PDB entry 6XYX | X-ray diffraction, 1.44 A resolution | chains A and C of the 4 polymer chains in the assembly

[Chain A]
Protein: B-cell lymphoma 6 protein
Source organism: Homo sapiens
UniProt: P41182 (BCL6_HUMAN); residue numbers follow UniProt; this construct covers 6-129
Sequence (126 residues; each row starts with the number of its first residue):
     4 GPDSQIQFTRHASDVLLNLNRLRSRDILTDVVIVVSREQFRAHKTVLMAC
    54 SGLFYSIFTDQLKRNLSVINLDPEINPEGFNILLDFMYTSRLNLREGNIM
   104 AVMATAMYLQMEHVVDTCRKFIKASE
Disordered / not traced: 4-5, 126-129
Construct notes: expression tag (4-5); engineered mutation Gln8 (Cys in P41182), Arg67 (Cys in P41182), Asn84 (Cys in P41182)
Bound ions: Na+ site 1: Thr48 (shared with 1 residue of chain B); Na+ site 2 near Val71 (its only coordinating residue here)
Swiss-Prot annotation at these positions:
  - mutagenesis: Asn21 (N21K: Abolishes interaction with NCOR2 and HDAC2, no effect on interaction with CTBP1 and transcriptional autoinhibition; when associated with A-116 and 376-Q--Q-379), Ser59 (S59A: Abolished ubiquitination by the SCF(FBXL17) complex), His116 (H116A: Abolishes interaction with NCOR2 and HDAC2, no effect on interaction with CTBP1 and transcriptional autoinhibition; when associated with K-21 and 376-Q--Q-379)
Reported in the primary citation:
  - mutagenesis - C8Q/C67R/C84N: increased expression (citing earlier work)

[Chain C]
Protein: Nuclear receptor corepressor 1
Source organism: Homo sapiens
UniProt: O75376 (NCOR1_HUMAN); residues 1340-1356 here = UniProt positions 1340-1356
Sequence (17 residues; each row starts with the number of its first residue):
  1340 GITTIKEMGRSIHEIPR
Disordered / not traced: 1340

[How chain A and chain C interact]
Residue-residue contacts (37; chain A residue first):
  Asp6(A) with Ile1341(C); Thr1342(C), hydrogen bond (backbone-backbone)
  Ser7(A) with Thr1342(C)
  Gln8(A) with Thr1342(C), hydrogen bond (backbone-backbone); Thr1343(C); Ile1344(C), hydrogen bond (backbone-backbone)
  Ile9(A) with Ile1344(C); Glu1346(C)
  Gln10(A) with Ile1344(C), hydrogen bond (backbone-backbone); Lys1345(C); Glu1346(C), hydrogen bond (backbone-backbone)
  Phe11(A) with Glu1346(C); Ser1350(C)
  Thr12(A) with Lys1345(C); Glu1346(C), hydrogen bond (backbone-backbone); Met1347(C), hydrogen bond
  Arg13(A) with Met1347(C); Gly1348(C); Arg1349(C)
  His14(A) with Ser1350(C), hydrogen bond; Ile1351(C)
  Asp17(A) with Arg1349(C), salt bridge; Ser1350(C), hydrogen bond (side chain-backbone); Ile1351(C)
  Val18(A) with Ile1351(C)
  Leu20(A) with Arg1349(C)
  Asn21(A) with Ile1351(C); His1352(C), hydrogen bond (side chain-backbone); Glu1353(C); Ile1354(C), hydrogen bond (side chain-backbone)
  Arg24(A) with Glu1353(C), salt bridge; Ile1354(C), hydrogen bond (side chain-backbone); Arg1356(C)
  Leu25(A) with Ile1354(C), hydrophobic
  Arg28(A) with Ile1354(C); Pro1355(C), hydrogen bond (side chain-backbone); Arg1356(C)

[Overview]
The chain A/chain C interface involves 16 residues from each chain, with 13 hydrogen bonds and 2 salt bridges.
Among the polar pairs are Asp17(A)-Arg1349(C), Arg24(A)-Glu1353(C) and Thr12(A)-Met1347(C). Curated annotation
(UniProt) lists 3 mutagenesis sites on chain A. The paper reports that C8Q/C67R/C84N of chain A increase
expression.
Chain A is B-cell lymphoma 6 protein and chain C is Nuclear receptor corepressor 1, both from Homo sapiens;
the structure, Crystal structure of the BCL6 BTB domain in complex with the NCoR1 BBD corepressor peptide, was
determined by X-ray diffraction together with 6XWF, 6XXS, 6XZZ, 6Y17 and 6ZBU from the same study.
